Entry 7TEK (X-ray diffraction, 2.20 A resolution); this record covers chain A.

== Chain A ==
Protein: 3C-like proteinase
From: Severe acute respiratory syndrome coronavirus 2
Notes: EC 3.4.22.69
UniProt: P0DTD1 (R1AB_SARS2); residues 1-306 here correspond to UniProt positions 3264-3569 (UniProt number = residue number + 3263)
Sequence (306 residues; row label = number of the first residue in the row):
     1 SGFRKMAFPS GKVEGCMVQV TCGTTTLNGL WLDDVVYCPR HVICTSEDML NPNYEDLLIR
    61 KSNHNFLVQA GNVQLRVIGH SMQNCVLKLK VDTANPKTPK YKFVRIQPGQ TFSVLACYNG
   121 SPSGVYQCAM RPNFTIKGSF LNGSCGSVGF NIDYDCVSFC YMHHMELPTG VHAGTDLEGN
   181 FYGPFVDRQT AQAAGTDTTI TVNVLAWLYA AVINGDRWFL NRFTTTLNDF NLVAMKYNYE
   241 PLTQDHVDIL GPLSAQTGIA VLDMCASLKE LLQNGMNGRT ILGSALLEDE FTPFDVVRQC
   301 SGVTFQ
Not modelled in the structure: 303-306
Small-molecule neighbours: I2D (N-[(3-chlorophenyl)methyl]-N-[4-(1H-pyrazol-4-yl)phenyl]-2-(pyridin-3-yl)acetamide): Thr25, His41, Cys44, Thr45, Ser46, Met49, Phe140, Leu141, Asn142, Ser144, Cys145, His163, His164, Met165, Glu166, Val186, Asp187, Arg188, Gln189, Thr190, Gln192
Swiss-Prot annotation at these positions:
  - active site: His41 (For 3CL-PRO activity), Cys145 (Nucleophile)
  - site: Gln306 (Cleavage)
  - cross-link (Glycyl lysine isopeptide (Lys-Gly)): Lys5 (interchain with G-Cter in ubiquitin), Lys90 (interchain with G-Cter in ubiquitin)

== In short ==
Bound to chain A: compound I2D. From UniProt: active-site residues His41 and Cys145.
Chain A is 3C-like proteinase (Severe acute respiratory syndrome coronavirus 2); the structure, SARS-CoV-2
3CLPro in complex with N-(4-(1H-pyrazol-4-yl)phenyl)-N-(3-chlorobenzyl)-2-(pyridin-3-yl)acetamide, was
determined by X-ray diffraction (same publication as 7TEL).
